PDB entry 6ACH | electron microscopy, 3.20 A resolution | chains A and D of the 8 polymer chains in the assembly

Chain A (and D):
Molecule: Leucine dehydrogenase
Organism: Geobacillus stearothermophilus 10
Notes: chain D of this document is another copy of the same molecule, construct and numbering; everything in this record applies to it too
UniProt: A0A0K2HC96 (A0A0K2HC96_GEOSE); residue numbers follow UniProt; this construct covers 1-367
Sequence (367 residues; row label = number of the first residue in the row):
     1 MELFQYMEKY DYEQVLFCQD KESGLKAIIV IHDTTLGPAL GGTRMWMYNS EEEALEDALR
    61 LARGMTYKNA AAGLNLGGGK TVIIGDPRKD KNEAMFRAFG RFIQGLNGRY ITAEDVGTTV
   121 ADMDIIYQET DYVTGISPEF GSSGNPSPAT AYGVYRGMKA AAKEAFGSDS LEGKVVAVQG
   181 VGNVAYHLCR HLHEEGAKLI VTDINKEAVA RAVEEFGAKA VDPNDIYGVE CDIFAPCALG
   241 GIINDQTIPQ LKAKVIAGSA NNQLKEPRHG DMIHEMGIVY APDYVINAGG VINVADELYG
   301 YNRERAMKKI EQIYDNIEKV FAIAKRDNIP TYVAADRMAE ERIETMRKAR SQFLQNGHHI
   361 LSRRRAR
Disordered / not traced: 142-144
Ligand contacts: NAD (nicotinamide-adenine-dinucleotide): Pro146, Ser147, Thr150, Gln179, Gly180, Gly182, Asn183, Val184, Asp203, Ile204, Cys237, Ala238, Leu239, Ser259, Ala260, Asn261, Asn287, Gly290

Interface between chain A and chain D:
Residue-residue contacts (32):
  Glu13(A) with Gln352(D)
  Thr34(A) with Ser351(D); Gln352(D); Phe353(D), hydrogen bond (side chain-backbone)
  Thr35(A) with Ser351(D)
  Gly37(A) with Phe353(D)
  Pro38(A) with Phe353(D), hydrophobic
  Asn107(A) with Gln355(D); Asn356(D), hydrogen bond
  Gly108(A) with Phe353(D)
  Arg109(A) with Gln352(D); Phe353(D), hydrogen bond (side chain-backbone)
  Tyr132(A) with Gln355(D), hydrogen bond
  Ser351(A) with Thr34(D); Thr35(D)
  Gln352(A) with Glu13(D); Thr34(D); Arg109(D)
  Phe353(A) with Thr34(D), hydrogen bond (backbone-side chain); Gly37(D); Pro38(D), hydrophobic; Gly108(D); Arg109(D), hydrogen bond (backbone-side chain); His359(D)
  Gln355(A) with Asn107(D); Tyr132(D), hydrogen bond; His359(D); Leu361(D)
  Asn356(A) with Asn107(D), hydrogen bond
  His359(A) with Phe353(D); Gln355(D)
  Leu361(A) with Gln355(D)
Interface residues without a listed pair, chain A (18 interface residues in all): Arg347, Leu354
Interface residues without a listed pair, chain D (18 interface residues in all): Arg347, Leu354

Summary:
Chain A and chain D each contribute 18 residues to their interface, with 8 hydrogen bonds. Polar contacts
include Thr34(A)-Phe353(D), Asn107(A)-Asn356(D) and Arg109(A)-Phe353(D). Ligands of chain A: NAD.
Chain A and chain D are both Leucine dehydrogenase (Geobacillus stearothermophilus 10); the structure,
Structure of NAD+-bound leucine dehydrogenase from Geobacillus stearothermophilus by cryo-EM, was determined
by electron microscopy together with 6ACF from the same study.
